PDB entry 7QIJ | X-ray diffraction, 4.10 A resolution (low resolution: residue-level contacts below are approximate; hydrogen-bond / salt-bridge calls are withheld) | chains IB and IC of the 27 polymer chains in the assembly

# Chain IB
Molecule: Yop proteins translocation protein X
Source organism: Yersinia enterocolitica
UniProtKB: P0C2N4 (YSCX_YEREN); numbering as in UniProt (aligned over 32-122)
Amino-acid sequence (95 residues; numbered 28 to 122; the number before each row is that of its first residue):
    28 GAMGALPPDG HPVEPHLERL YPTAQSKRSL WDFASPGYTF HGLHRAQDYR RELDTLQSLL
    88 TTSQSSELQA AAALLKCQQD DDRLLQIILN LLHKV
Disordered / not traced: 28-50, 64-72
Construct notes: expression tag (28-31)

# Chain IC
Molecule: Chaperone protein YscY
Source organism: Yersinia enterocolitica
UniProtKB: P0C2N2 (YSCY_YEREN); residue numbers follow UniProt; this construct covers 2-114
Amino-acid sequence (122 residues; each row starts with the number of its first residue; numbers below 1 keep their minus sign (Met-7 is residue -7)):
    -7 MGHHHHHHGN ITLTKRQQEF LLLNGWLQLQ CGHAERACIL LDALLTLNPE HLAGRRCRLV
    53 ALLNNNQGER AEKEAQWLIS HDPLQAGNWL CLSRAQQLNG DLDKARHAYQ HYLELKDHNE
   113 SP
Disordered / not traced: -7 to 5, 42-43, 59-60, 74-79, 92-94, 108-114
Construct notes: initiating methionine (-7); expression tag (-6 to 1)

# Interface between chain IB and chain IC
Contacting residue pairs (26; chain IB residue first):
  Gln52(IB) with Tyr104(IC)
  Leu57(IB) with Val52(IC); Cys83(IC)
  Trp58(IB) with Trp18(IC); Leu21(IC)
  Ala61(IB) with Trp18(IC); Cys49(IC)
  Ser62(IB) with Trp18(IC)
  Pro63(IB) with Ala45(IC)
  Tyr76(IB) with Phe12(IC); Asn16(IC)
  Glu79(IB) with Arg8(IC); Gln9(IC); Phe12(IC)
  Leu80(IB) with Phe12(IC)
  Leu83(IB) with Gln9(IC); Phe12(IC)
  Leu87(IB) with Leu39(IC)
  Glu94(IB) with Ile31(IC); Asp34(IC)
  Leu95(IB) with Ala35(IC); Thr38(IC); Leu39(IC)
  Leu101(IB) with Arg28(IC); Ile31(IC); Leu32(IC)
Also at the interface, not in a pair above, chain IB (22 interface residues in all): Ser53, Ser56, Phe60, Leu86, Ala97, Ala98, Leu102, Gln105
Also at the interface, not in a pair above, chain IC (20 interface residues in all): Arg48, Leu82

# Summary
The interface between chain IB and chain IC involves 22 residues on one side and 20 on the other.
Chain IB is Yop proteins translocation protein X and chain IC is Chaperone protein YscY, both from Yersinia
enterocolitica; the structure, Complex of the Yersinia enterocolitica Type III secretion export gate YscV with
substrate:chaperone complex YscX:YscY, was determined by X-ray diffraction together with 7QIH from the same
study.
